Entry 6M1I (electron microscopy, 3.50 A resolution); this record covers chains A and F of the 6 polymer chains in the assembly.

== Chain A ==
Molecule: Pituitary adenylate cyclase-activating polypeptide type I receptor
From: Homo sapiens
Chain sequence (406 residues; numbered 18 to 444; 21 numbers in that range are skipped by the numbering (no residue carries them; nothing is unmodelled there); the number before each row is that of its first residue):
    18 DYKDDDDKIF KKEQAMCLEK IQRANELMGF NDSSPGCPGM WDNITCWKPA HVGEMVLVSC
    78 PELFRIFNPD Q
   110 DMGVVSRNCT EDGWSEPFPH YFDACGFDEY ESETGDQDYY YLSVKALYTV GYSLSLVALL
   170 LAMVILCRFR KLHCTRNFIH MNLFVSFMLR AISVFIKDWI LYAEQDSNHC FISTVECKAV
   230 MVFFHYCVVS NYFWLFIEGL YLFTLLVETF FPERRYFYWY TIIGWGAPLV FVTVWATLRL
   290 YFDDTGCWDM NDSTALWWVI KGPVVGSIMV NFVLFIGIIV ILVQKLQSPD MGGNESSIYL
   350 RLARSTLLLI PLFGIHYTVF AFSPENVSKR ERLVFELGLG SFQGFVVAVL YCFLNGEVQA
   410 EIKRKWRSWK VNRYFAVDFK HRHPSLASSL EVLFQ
Disordered / not traced: 18-22, 42-51, 120-121, 139-143, 340-345, 420-444
Cystine bridges: Cys-34/Cys-63, Cys-54/Cys-118, Cys-226/Cys-296
From the paper describing this entry:
  - conformationally variable residues (helix shift, side-chain flip): Thr-355, Tyr-400
  - mutagenesis - Y130A, F131A: unchanged signaling with Pituitary adenylate cyclase-activating polypeptide
  - mutagenesis - K206A, D207A: abolished signaling with Pituitary adenylate cyclase-activating polypeptide
  - mutagenesis - F131A: abolished binding to I125-PACAP27
  - mutagenesis - Y130A: decreased binding to I125-PACAP27

== Chain F ==
Molecule: Guanine nucleotide-binding protein G(s) subunit alpha isoforms short
From: Homo sapiens
Chain sequence (394 residues; numbered 1 to 394; the number before each row is that of its first residue):
     1 MGCLGNSKTE DQRNEEKAQR EANKKIEKQL QKDKQVYRAT HRLLLLGAGE SGKNTIVKQM
    61 RILHVNGFNG EGGEEDPQAA RSNSDGEKAT KVQDIKNNLK EAIETIVAAM SNLVPPVELA
   121 NPENQFRVDY ILSVMNVPDF DFPPEFYEHA KALWEDEGVR ACYERSNEYQ LIDCAQYFLD
   181 KIDVIKQADY VPSDQDLLRC RVLTSGIFET KFQVDKVNFH MFDVGAQRDE RRKWIQCFND
   241 VTAIIFVVAS SSYNMVIRED NQTNRLQAAL KLFDSIWNNK WLRDTSVILF LNKQDLLAEK
   301 VLAGKSKIED YFPEFARYTT PEDATPEPGE DPRVTRAKYF IRDEFLRIST ASGDGRHYCY
   361 PHFTCAVDTE NIRRVFNDCR DIIQRMHLRQ YELL
Disordered / not traced: 1-10, 60-204, 250-263

== Interface between chain A and chain F ==
Pairs across the interface (26; chain A residue first):
  Arg-185(A) with Gln-390(F), hydrogen bond (side chain-backbone); Tyr-391(F)
  His-189(A) with Tyr-391(F)
  Tyr-250(A) with Tyr-391(F)
  Leu-251(A) with Tyr-391(F)
  Leu-254(A) with His-387(F), hydrogen bond (backbone-side chain)
  Leu-255(A) with Gln-384(F), hydrogen bond (backbone-side chain); Leu-388(F), hydrophobic
  Thr-258(A) with Ile-383(F)
  Phe-259(A) with His-41(F); Val-217(F), hydrophobic; Phe-376(F), hydrophobic; Arg-380(F); Ile-383(F), hydrophobic
  Pro-261(A) with Gln-35(F)
  Leu-331(A) with Leu-393(F), hydrophobic
  Lys-334(A) with Asp-381(F), salt bridge; Gln-384(F), hydrogen bond; Arg-385(F), hydrogen bond (backbone-side chain); Leu-394(F)
  Leu-335(A) with Leu-394(F), hydrophobic
  Asp-339(A) with Tyr-358(F); Arg-385(F), salt bridge
  Ser-354(A) with Leu-393(F), hydrogen bond (side chain-backbone)
  Asn-404(A) with Glu-392(F)
  Gly-405(A) with Glu-392(F)
Also at the interface, not in a pair above, chain A (21 interface residues in all): Arg-264, Arg-353, Leu-357, Leu-358, Glu-406
Also at the interface, not in a pair above, chain F (19 interface residues in all): Cys-359, Tyr-360

== Overview ==
Chain A and chain F form an interface of 21 and 19 residues respectively; the contacts include 6 hydrogen
bonds and 2 salt bridges. Polar pairs include Lys-334(A)/Asp-381(F), Asp-339(A)/Arg-385(F) and
Arg-185(A)/Gln-390(F). The paper reports that K206A and D207A of chain A abolish signaling with Pituitary
adenylate cyclase-activating polypeptide; conformational variability at Thr-355(A) and Tyr-400(A); 4
substitutions were tested in all.
Here chain A is Pituitary adenylate cyclase-activating polypeptide type I receptor and chain F is Guanine
nucleotide-binding protein G(s) subunit alpha isoforms short, both from Homo sapiens. Entry 6M1I (CryoEM
structure of human PAC1 receptor in complex with PACAP38) was determined by electron microscopy together with
6M1H from the same study.
